9JJE - chains A and D of the 4 polymer chains in the assembly; structure by electron microscopy, 2.52 A resolution.

# Chain A (and D)
Name: Transient receptor potential cation channel subfamily M member-like 2
Organism: Nematostella vectensis
Notes: chain D of this document is another copy of the same molecule, construct and numbering; everything in this record applies to it too
UniProt: A7T1N0 (TMP2L_NEMVE); residues 1-1551 here = UniProt positions 1-1551
Sequence (1560 residues; numbered 1 to 1560; the number before each row is that of its first residue):
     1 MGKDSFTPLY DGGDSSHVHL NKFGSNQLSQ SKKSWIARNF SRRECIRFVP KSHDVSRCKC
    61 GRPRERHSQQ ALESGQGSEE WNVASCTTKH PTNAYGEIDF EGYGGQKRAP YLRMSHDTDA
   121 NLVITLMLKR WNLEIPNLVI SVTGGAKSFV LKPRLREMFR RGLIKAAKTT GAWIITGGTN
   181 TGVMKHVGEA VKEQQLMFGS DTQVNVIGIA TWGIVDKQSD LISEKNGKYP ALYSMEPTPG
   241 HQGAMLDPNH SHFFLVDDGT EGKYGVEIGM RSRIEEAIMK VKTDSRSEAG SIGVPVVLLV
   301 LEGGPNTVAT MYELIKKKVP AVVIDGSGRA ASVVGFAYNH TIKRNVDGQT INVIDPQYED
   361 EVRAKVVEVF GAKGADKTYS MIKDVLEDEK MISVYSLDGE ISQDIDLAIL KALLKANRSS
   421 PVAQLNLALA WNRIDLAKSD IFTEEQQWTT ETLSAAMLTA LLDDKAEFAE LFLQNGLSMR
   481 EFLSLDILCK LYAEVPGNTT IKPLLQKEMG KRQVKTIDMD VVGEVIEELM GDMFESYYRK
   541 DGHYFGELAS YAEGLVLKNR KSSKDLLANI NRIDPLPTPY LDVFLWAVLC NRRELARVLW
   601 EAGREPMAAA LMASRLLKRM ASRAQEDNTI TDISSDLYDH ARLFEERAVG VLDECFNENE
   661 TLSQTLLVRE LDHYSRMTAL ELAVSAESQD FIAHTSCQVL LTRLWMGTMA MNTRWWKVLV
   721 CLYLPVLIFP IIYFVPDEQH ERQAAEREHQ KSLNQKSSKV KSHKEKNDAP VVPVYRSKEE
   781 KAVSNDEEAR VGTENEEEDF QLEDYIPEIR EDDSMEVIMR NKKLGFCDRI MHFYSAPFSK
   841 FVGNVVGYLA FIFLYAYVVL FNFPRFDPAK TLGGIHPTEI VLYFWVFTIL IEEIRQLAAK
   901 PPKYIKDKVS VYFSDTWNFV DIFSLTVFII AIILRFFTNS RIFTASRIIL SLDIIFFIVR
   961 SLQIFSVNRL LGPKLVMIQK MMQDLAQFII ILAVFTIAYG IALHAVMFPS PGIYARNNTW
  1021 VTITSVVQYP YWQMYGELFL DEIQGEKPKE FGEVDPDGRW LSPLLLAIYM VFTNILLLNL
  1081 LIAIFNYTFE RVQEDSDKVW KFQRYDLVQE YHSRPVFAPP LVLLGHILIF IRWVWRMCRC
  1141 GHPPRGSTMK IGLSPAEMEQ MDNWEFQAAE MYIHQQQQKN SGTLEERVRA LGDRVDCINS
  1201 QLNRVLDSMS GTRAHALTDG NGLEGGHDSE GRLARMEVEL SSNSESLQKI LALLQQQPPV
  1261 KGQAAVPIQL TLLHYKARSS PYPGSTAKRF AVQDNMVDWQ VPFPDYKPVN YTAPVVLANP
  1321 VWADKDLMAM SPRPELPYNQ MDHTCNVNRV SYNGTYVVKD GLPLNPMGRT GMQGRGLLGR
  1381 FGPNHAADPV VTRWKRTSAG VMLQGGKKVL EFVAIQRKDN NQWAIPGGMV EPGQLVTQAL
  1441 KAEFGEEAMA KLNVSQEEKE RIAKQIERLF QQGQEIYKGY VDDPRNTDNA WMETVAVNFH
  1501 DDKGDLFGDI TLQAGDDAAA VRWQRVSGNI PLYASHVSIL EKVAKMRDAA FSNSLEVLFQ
Unresolved in the structure: 1-93, 217-242, 282-291, 546-574, 737-825, 1132-1149, 1207-1560
Sequence notes: expression tag (1552-1560)
Covalently attached groups: N-acetylglucosamine (NAG) linked to Asn1017
Metal / ion sites: Ca2+: Glu893, Gln896, Asn918, Asp921
Ligand contacts: A2R ([(2R,3R,4R,5R)-5-(6-amino-9H-purin-9-yl)-3-hydroxy-4-(phosphonooxy)tetrahydrofuran-2-yl]methyl [(2R,3S,4R,5R)-3,4,5-trihydroxytetrahydrofuran-2-yl]methyl dihydrogen diphosphate): Thr143, Gly144, Gly145, Ala146, Lys147, Ser148, Thr179, Met184, Ile214, Ala244, Tyr264, Glu267, Ile268, Arg271, Gly303, Gly304, Pro305, Asn306, Thr307, Thr310, Arg329
Curated features (UniProtKB/Swiss-Prot):
  - motif: Tyr1035 to Glu1037 (Selectivity filter), Leu1040 to Glu1042 (Prevents fast channel inactivation), Gly1428 to Met1449 (Nudix box)
  - binding site (Ca(2+)): Glu893, Gln896, Asn918, Asp921
  - glycosylation: Asn1017 (N-linked (GlcNAc...) asparagine)
  - mutagenesis: Gln896 (Q896A: Severe loss of Ca(2+) sensitivity and increased sensitivity to phosphatidylinositol 4,5-bisphosphate-mediated activation), Lys908 (K908N: Severe reduction in ADP-ribose-mediated channel activation), Asn918 (N918A: Severe loss of Ca(2+) sensitivity and increased sensitivity to phosphatidylinositol 4,5-bisphosphate-mediated activation), Asp921 (D921A: Severe loss of Ca(2+) sensitivity and increased sensitivity to phosphatidylinositol 4,5-bisphosphate-mediated activation), Glu1037 to Phe1039 (Mild decrease in channel activation), Leu1040 to Glu1042 (Induces fast inactivation of the channel), Lys1047 (K1047A/E: Does not affect channel activity), Glu1110 (E1110A: Mild loss of Ca(2+) sensitivity and increased sensitivity to phosphatidylinositol 4,5-bisphosphate-mediated activation), Met1149 to Ala1463 (Induces transient spontaneous channel activity. Does not affect channel activity by ADP-ribose. Acquires sensitivity to oxidative stress ...), Asn1365 (N1365D: Does not affect channel activity. Acquires sensitivity to oxidative stress), Gln1438 (Q1438R: Does not affect channel activity by ADP-ribose. Acquires sensitivity to oxidative stress), Ala1442 to Glu1446 (Does not affect channel activity by ADP-ribose. Acquires sensitivity to oxidative stress)

# How chain A and chain D interact
Residue-residue contacts - 120 pairs, chain A then chain D:
  Val150(A) with Gln447(D)
  Lys152(A) with Glu444(D)
  Pro153(A) with Asn475(D)
  Arg154(A) with Leu471(D); Gln474(D)
  Glu157(A) with Glu1170(D)
  Glu193(A) with Gln1167(D)
  Gln194(A) with Gln1167(D), hydrogen bond
  Leu196(A) with Gln1160(D)
  Met197(A) with Leu662(D), hydrophobic; Glu1157(D); Gln1160(D); Met1161(D), hydrophobic; Trp1164(D)
  Phe198(A) with Gln1167(D)
  Gly326(A) with Glu444(D)
  Ser327(A) with Glu444(D)
  Ser332(A) with Glu444(D), hydrogen bond
  Asp627(A) with Asn712(D), hydrogen bond
  Asn628(A) with Thr702(D); Met711(D), hydrogen bond (side chain-backbone)
  Thr629(A) with Met711(D); Asn712(D)
  Thr631(A) with Phe656(D); Glu660(D); Thr695(D)
  Asp632(A) with Thr695(D)
  Gln987(A) with Leu970(D); Leu971(D)
  Ile990(A) with Phe965(D), hydrophobic; Leu971(D), hydrophobic
  Ile991(A) with Leu971(D), hydrophobic; Lys974(D); Leu975(D), hydrophobic; Ile978(D), hydrophobic
  Val994(A) with Ile958(D), hydrophobic; Phe965(D), hydrophobic
  Phe995(A) with Leu962(D), hydrophobic; Ile978(D), hydrophobic
  Ala998(A) with Ile958(D), hydrophobic
  Ile1001(A) with Ala856(D), hydrophobic; Val859(D), hydrophobic; Leu860(D); Ile954(D), hydrophobic
  Ala1002(A) with Ser951(D); Ile955(D), hydrophobic
  His1004(A) with Leu860(D)
  Ala1005(A) with Val859(D); Leu860(D); Ser951(D)
  Val1006(A) with Ser951(D); Leu952(D), hydrophobic
  Pro1009(A) with Arg947(D)
  Ser1010(A) with Leu860(D); Phe861(D), hydrogen bond (side chain-backbone)
  Pro1011(A) with Phe861(D); Asn862(D); Phe863(D); Pro864(D), hydrophobic
  Thr1019(A) with Phe861(D)
  Thr1022(A) with Phe861(D)
  Val1026(A) with Leu860(D), hydrophobic
  Leu1038(A) with Trp1032(D), hydrophobic; Glu1037(D)
  Leu1040(A) with Trp1032(D), hydrophobic; Glu1037(D); Phe1039(D), hydrophobic
  Gln1044(A) with Gln1028(D)
  Asp1055(A) with Arg947(D), salt bridge
  Asp1057(A) with Arg941(D), salt bridge; Thr944(D)
  Leu1061(A) with Ile948(D), hydrophobic; Leu952(D), hydrophobic
  Pro1063(A) with Trp1032(D)
  Leu1065(A) with Leu952(D), hydrophobic
  Leu1066(A) with Trp1032(D), hydrophobic
  Ala1067(A) with Tyr1031(D), hydrogen bond (backbone-side chain); Trp1032(D)
  Met1070(A) with Tyr1035(D), hydrogen bond (backbone-side chain)
  Val1071(A) with Leu985(D), hydrophobic; Tyr1031(D); Tyr1035(D), hydrogen bond (backbone-side chain)
  Phe1072(A) with Ile978(D), hydrophobic; Met982(D), hydrophobic
  Ile1075(A) with Tyr1035(D); Leu1081(D), hydrophobic; Phe1085(D), hydrophobic
  Leu1076(A) with Met981(D); Met982(D); Phe1085(D), hydrophobic
  Leu1077(A) with Ile978(D), hydrophobic
  Asn1079(A) with Ile1082(D); Asn1086(D)
  Leu1080(A) with Met977(D), hydrophobic; Ile978(D), hydrophobic; Met981(D), hydrophobic; Phe1089(D), hydrophobic
  Ala1083(A) with Asn1086(D); Phe1089(D)
  Ile1084(A) with Lys974(D); Phe1089(D), hydrophobic
  Tyr1087(A) with Phe1089(D), hydrophobic; Gln1093(D)
  Leu1184(A) with Leu1184(D), hydrophobic
  Glu1185(A) with Leu1184(D)
  Val1188(A) with Leu1184(D), hydrophobic; Arg1187(D); Val1188(D), hydrophobic
  Arg1189(A) with Arg1187(D)
  Leu1191(A) with Leu1191(D), hydrophobic
  Gly1192(A) with Leu1191(D)
  Val1195(A) with Leu1191(D), hydrophobic; Arg1194(D); Ile1198(D)
  Asp1196(A) with Arg1194(D), salt bridge
  Ile1198(A) with Ile1198(D), hydrophobic
  Asn1199(A) with Gln1201(D)
  Leu1202(A) with Gln1201(D)
  Asn1203(A) with Gln1201(D)
  Leu1206(A) with Val1205(D), hydrophobic
Also at the interface, not in a pair above, chain A (76 interface residues in all): Gly328, Asn498, Gln625, Ile1023, Gly1036, Ile1068, Asn1074
Also at the interface, not in a pair above, chain D (72 interface residues in all): Thr443, Asn657, Asn659, Ser961, Arg969, Leu1078, Val1195

# Summary
76 residues of chain A face 72 of chain D across their interface, with 8 hydrogen bonds and 3 salt bridges.
Polar pairs include Asp1055(A)-Arg947(D), Asp1057(A)-Arg941(D) and Asp1196(A)-Arg1194(D). Chain A binds
compound A2R. N-acetylglucosamine is covalently linked to Asn1017(A).
Both chains are Transient receptor potential cation channel subfamily M member-like 2 (Nematostella
vectensis). Entry 9JJE (Nematostella vectensis TRPM2 tetramer in complex with ADPRP/Ca2+) was determined by
electron microscopy, deposited together with 9JJF.
